PDB entry 5L5O | X-ray diffraction, 2.60 A resolution | chains Z and a of the 28 polymer chains in the assembly

== Chain Z ==
Name: Proteasome subunit beta type-6, Proteasome subunit beta type-1
From: Saccharomyces cerevisiae (strain ATCC 204508 / S288c)
Notes: EC 3.4.25.1
UniProtKB: chimeric construct of P23724, P20618: residues 1-96 from P23724 (PSB6_YEAST) positions 20-115 (UniProt number = residue number + 19); residues 97-111 from P20618 positions 124-138 (UniProt number = residue number + 27); residues 112-117 from P23724 (PSB6_YEAST) positions 131-136 (UniProt number = residue number + 19); residues 118-133 from P20618 positions 145-160 (UniProt number = residue number + 27); residues 134-222 from P23724 (PSB6_YEAST) positions 153-241 (UniProt number = residue number + 19)
Sequence (222 residues; row label = number of the first residue in the row):
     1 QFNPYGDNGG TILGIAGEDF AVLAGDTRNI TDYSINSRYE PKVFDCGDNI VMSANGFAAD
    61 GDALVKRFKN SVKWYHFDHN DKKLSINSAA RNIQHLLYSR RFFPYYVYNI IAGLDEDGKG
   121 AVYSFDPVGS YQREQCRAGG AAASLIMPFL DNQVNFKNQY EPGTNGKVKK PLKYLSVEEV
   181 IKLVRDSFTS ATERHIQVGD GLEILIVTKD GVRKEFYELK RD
Metal / ion sites: Mg2+: Thr192, His195, Val198
Residues lining bound ligands: 79P ((2S)-3-(1H-indol-3-yl)-N-[(2S,3S,4R)-4-methyl-3,5-bis(oxidanyl)-1-phenyl-pentan-2-yl]-2-[[(2R)-2-(2-morpholin-4-ylethanoylamino)propanoyl]amino]propanamide): Tyr108, Ser124, Phe125, Asp126, Ser130, Tyr131, Gln132, Glu134
UniProt features mapped onto this chain:
  - modified residue: Tyr123 (Phosphotyrosine)

== Chain a ==
Name: Proteasome subunit beta type-7
From: Saccharomyces cerevisiae (strain ATCC 204508 / S288c)
Notes: EC 3.4.25.1
UniProtKB: P30657 (PSB7_YEAST); residues -12 to 233 here correspond to UniProt positions 21-266 (UniProt number = residue number + 33)
Sequence (246 residues; each row starts with the number of its first residue; numbers below 1 keep their minus sign (Thr-12 is residue -12)):
   -12 TQIANAGASP MVNTQQPIVT GTSVISMKYD NGVIIAADNL GSYGSLLRFN GVERLIPVGD
    48 NTVVGISGDI SDMQHIERLL KDLVTENAYD NPLADAEEAL EPSYIFEYLA TVMYQRRSKM
   108 NPLWNAIIVA GVQSNGDQFL RYVNLLGVTY SSPTLATGFG AHMANPLLRK VVDRESDIPK
   168 TTVQVAEEAI VNAMRVLYYR DARSSRNFSL AIIDKNTGLT FKKNLQVENM KWDFAKDIKG
   228 YGTQKI
Disordered / not traced: -12 to 0

== Interface between chain Z and chain a ==
Pairs across the interface - 41 pairs, chain Z then chain a:
  Gln1(Z) - Thr1(a)  hydrogen bond
  Phe2(Z) - Thr1(a)
  Phe2(Z) - Arg104(a)
  Phe2(Z) - Met107(a)
  Phe2(Z) - Pro109(a)  hydrophobic
  Phe2(Z) - Leu132(a)  hydrophobic
  Phe2(Z) - Leu133(a)  hydrophobic
  Asn3(Z) - Leu133(a)
  Pro4(Z) - Arg104(a)  hydrogen bond (backbone-side chain)
  Pro4(Z) - Met107(a)  hydrophobic
  Pro4(Z) - Leu133(a)
  Tyr5(Z) - Arg104(a)
  Asn8(Z) - Val135(a)
  Asn29(Z) - Tyr137(a)
  Ser34(Z) - His149(a)  hydrogen bond
  Ile35(Z) - Arg156(a)  hydrogen bond (backbone-side chain)
  Asn36(Z) - Tyr137(a)
  Asn36(Z) - Ser139(a)
  Asn36(Z) - Arg156(a)
  Ser37(Z) - Ser138(a)  hydrogen bond (side chain-backbone)
  Glu40(Z) - Arg128(a)  salt bridge
  Glu40(Z) - Tyr137(a)
  Glu40(Z) - Ser138(a)  hydrogen bond (side chain-backbone)
  Phe57(Z) - Arg104(a)
  Phe57(Z) - Leu133(a)
  Phe57(Z) - Val135(a)  hydrophobic
  Ala59(Z) - Tyr101(a)  hydrophobic
  Ala59(Z) - Leu133(a)
  Ala59(Z) - Gly134(a)
  Ala59(Z) - Val135(a)
  Asp60(Z) - Tyr101(a)  hydrogen bond
  Asp60(Z) - Arg104(a)  salt bridge
  Asp62(Z) - Thr136(a)  hydrogen bond
  Ala63(Z) - Tyr101(a)
  Lys66(Z) - Glu94(a)  salt bridge
  Arg100(Z) - Arg104(a)
  Arg100(Z) - Ser105(a)
  Phe103(Z) - Ser105(a)
  Glu218(Z) - Arg161(a)  salt bridge
  Arg221(Z) - Asp160(a)  salt bridge
  Arg221(Z) - Arg161(a)
Also at the interface, not in a pair above, chain Z (25 interface residues in all): Arg38, Tyr39, Tyr105
Also at the interface, not in a pair above, chain a (22 interface residues in all): Trp111, Leu142

== In short ==
Chain Z and chain a form an interface of 25 and 22 residues respectively; the contacts include 8 hydrogen
bonds and 5 salt bridges. Polar contacts include Glu40(Z)-Arg128(a), Asp60(Z)-Arg104(a) and Lys66(Z)-Glu94(a).
Bound to chain Z: compound 79P. Thr192(Z), His195(Z) and Val198(Z) form the Mg2+ site.
Chain Z is Proteasome subunit beta type-6, Proteasome subunit beta type-1 and chain a is Proteasome subunit
beta type-7, both from Saccharomyces cerevisiae (strain ATCC 204508 / S288c); the structure, Yeast 20S
proteasome with human beta5i (1-138) and human beta6 (97-111; 118-133) in complex with epoxyketone ..., was
determined by X-ray diffraction (same publication as 5L52, 5L54, 5L55, 5L5A, 5L5B, 5L5D and 30 further
entries).
